Entry 3OE7 (X-ray diffraction, 3.19 A resolution); this record covers chains H and I of the 9 polymer chains in the assembly.

== Chain H ==
Name: ATP synthase subunit delta
Source organism: Saccharomyces cerevisiae
Notes: EC 3.6.3.14
UniProt: Q12165 (ATPD_YEAST); residues 2-138 here correspond to UniProt positions 24-160 (UniProt number = residue number + 22)
Amino-acid sequence (137 residues; row label = number of the first residue in the row):
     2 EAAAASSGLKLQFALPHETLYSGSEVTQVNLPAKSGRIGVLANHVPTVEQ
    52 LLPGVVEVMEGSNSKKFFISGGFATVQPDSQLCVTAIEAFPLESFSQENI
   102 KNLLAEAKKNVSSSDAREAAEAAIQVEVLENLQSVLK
Disordered / not traced: 2-10, 24-25, 91, 98, 116-117, 137-138

== Chain I ==
Name: ATP synthase subunit epsilon
Source organism: Saccharomyces cerevisiae
Notes: EC 3.6.3.14
UniProt: P21306 (ATP5E_YEAST); residues 1-61 here correspond to UniProt positions 2-62 (UniProt number = residue number + 1)
Amino-acid sequence (61 residues; each row starts with the number of its first residue):
     1 SAWRKAGISYAAYLNVAAQAIRSSLKTELQTASVLNRSQTDAFYTQYKNG
    51 TAASEPTPITK
Disordered / not traced: 1-7, 24-26, 50-52
UniProt features mapped onto this chain:
  - modified residue: Thr51 (Phosphothreonine)

== How chain H and chain I interact ==
Pairs across the interface - 19 pairs, chain H then chain I:
  His18(H) - Arg37(I)
  Gln51(H) - Tyr10(I)
  Leu52(H) - Tyr10(I)
  Pro54(H) - Tyr13(I)
  Pro54(H) - Ala17(I)  hydrophobic
  Ser71(H) - Leu14(I)
  Ser71(H) - Ala17(I)
  Ser71(H) - Ala18(I)
  Gly72(H) - Leu14(I)
  Gly73(H) - Tyr10(I)  hydrogen bond (backbone-side chain)
  Gly73(H) - Leu14(I)
  Phe74(H) - Tyr10(I)  hydrophobic
  Ile88(H) - Leu14(I)
  Ile88(H) - Ala18(I)  hydrophobic
  Glu89(H) - Ala18(I)
  Glu89(H) - Arg22(I)  salt bridge
  Glu89(H) - Arg37(I)  salt bridge
  Phe96(H) - Leu29(I)
  Ile101(H) - Ser23(I)
Interface residues without a listed pair, chain H (16 interface residues in all): Ser95, Leu105, Glu122, Gln126
Interface residues without a listed pair, chain I (11 interface residues in all): Asn15, Val16

== In short ==
Chain H and chain I form an interface of 16 and 11 residues respectively, with 1 hydrogen bond and 2 salt
bridges. Polar contacts include Glu89(H)-Arg22(I), Glu89(H)-Arg37(I) and Gly73(H)-Tyr10(I).
Chain H is ATP synthase subunit delta and chain I is ATP synthase subunit epsilon, both from Saccharomyces
cerevisiae; the structure, Structure of four mutant forms of yeast f1 ATPase: gamma-I270T, was determined by
X-ray diffraction together with 3OEH and 3OFN from the same study.
